PDB entry 7S4M | electron microscopy, 2.42 A resolution | chains K and N of the 12 polymer chains in the assembly

== Chain K ==
Protein: Ammonia monooxygenase/methane monooxygenase, subunit C family protein
Source organism: Methylocystis sp. ATCC 49242
Chain sequence (241 residues; numbered 16 to 256; the number before each row is that of its first residue):
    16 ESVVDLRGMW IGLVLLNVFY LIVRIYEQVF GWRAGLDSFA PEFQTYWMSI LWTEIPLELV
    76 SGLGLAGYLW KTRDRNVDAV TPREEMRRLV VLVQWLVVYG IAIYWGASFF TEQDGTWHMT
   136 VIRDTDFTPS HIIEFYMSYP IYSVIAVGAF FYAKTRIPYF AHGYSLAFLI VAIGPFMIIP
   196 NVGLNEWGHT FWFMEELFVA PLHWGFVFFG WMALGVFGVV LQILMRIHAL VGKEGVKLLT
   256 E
Bound ions: Cu ion: Asp129, His133, His146
Residues lining bound ligands:
  - 1,2-dihexanoyl-sn-glycero-3-phosphocholine (HXG), molecule 1: Gly23, Met24, Gly27, Leu80, Tyr83, Leu84, Thr87, Arg102, Val106, Gln109, Trp110, Val113, Ile160, Tyr167, Arg171
  - 1,2-dihexanoyl-sn-glycero-3-phosphocholine (HXG), molecule 2: Ala81, Trp85, Phe165, Phe166, Lys169, Tyr179, Leu184, Ile188

== Chain N ==
Protein: Unidentified Helix
Source organism: Methylocystis sp. ATCC 49242
Chain sequence (19 residues; row label = number of the first residue in the row; X marks 19 residues of unknown identity (built as UNK)):
     3 XXXXXXXXXX XXXXXXXXX
Residues lining bound ligands: 1,2-dihexanoyl-sn-glycero-3-phosphocholine (HXG): UNK_18, UNK_19, UNK_21

== Interface between chain K and chain N ==
Chain K side of the interface, 9 residues: Leu30, Phe34, Tyr41, Thr60, Tyr61, Ser64, Ile65, Thr68, Leu72

== In short ==
Chain K and chain N make no direct contact in this assembly. One 1,2-dihexanoyl-sn-glycero-3-phosphocholine
molecule is bound between chain K and chain N. Chain K binds 1,2-dihexanoyl-sn-glycero-3-phosphocholine. The
Cu ion site is built by Asp129(K), His133(K) and His146(K).
Chain K is Ammonia monooxygenase/methane monooxygenase, subunit C family protein and chain N is Unidentified
Helix, both from Methylocystis sp. ATCC 49242; the structure, CryoEM structure of Methylocystis sp. str.
Rockwell pMMO in a POPC nanodisc at 2.42 Angstrom resolution, was determined by electron microscopy (same
publication as 7S4H, 7S4I, 7S4J, 7S4K, 7S4L, 7T4O and 7T4P).
